5N6I - chains A and G of the 14 polymer chains in the assembly; structure by X-ray diffraction, 3.60 A resolution.

[Chain A]
Protein: Cyclic GMP-AMP synthase
Organism: Mus musculus
Notes: EC 2.7.7.86
UniProt: Q8C6L5 (CGAS_MOUSE); residues 139-507 here = UniProt positions 139-507
Amino-acid sequence (370 residues; numbered 138 to 507; the number before each row is that of its first residue):
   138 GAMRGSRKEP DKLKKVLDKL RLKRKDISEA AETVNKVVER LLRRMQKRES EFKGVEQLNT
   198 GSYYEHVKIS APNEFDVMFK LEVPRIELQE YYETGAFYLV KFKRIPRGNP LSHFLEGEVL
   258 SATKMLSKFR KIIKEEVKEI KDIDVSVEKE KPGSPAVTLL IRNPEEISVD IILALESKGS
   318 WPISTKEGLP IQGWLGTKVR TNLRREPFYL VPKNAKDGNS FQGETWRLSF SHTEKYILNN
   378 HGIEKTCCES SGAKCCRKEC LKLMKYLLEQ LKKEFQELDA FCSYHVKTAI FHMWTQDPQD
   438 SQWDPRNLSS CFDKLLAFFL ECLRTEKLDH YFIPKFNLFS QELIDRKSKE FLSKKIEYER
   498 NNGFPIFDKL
Unresolved in the structure: 138-148, 506-507
Differences from the reference sequence: expression tag (138); conflict Met140 (Pro in Q8C6L5)
Bound ions: Zn2+: His378, Cys384, Cys385, Cys392

[Chain G]
Molecule: 39-nt DNA strand
Sequence (39 nucleotides; numbered 1 to 39; the number before each row is that of its first residue):
     1 AGATCTACTA GTGATCTATG ACTGATCTGT ACATGATCT
Unresolved in the structure: 1, 39

[How chain A and chain G interact]
Residue-residue contacts (13):
  Arg161(A) - DA7(G)  base contact
  Arg161(A) - DC8(G)  hydrogen bond to the base
  Ser165(A) - DT9(G)  phosphate contact
  Ser165(A) - DA10(G)  hydrogen bond to the phosphate
  Ala168(A) - DA10(G)  phosphate contact
  Ala168(A) - DG11(G)  phosphate contact
  Asn172(A) - DG11(G)  hydrogen bond to the phosphate
  Asn196(A) - DT12(G)  hydrogen bond to the phosphate
  Tyr200(A) - DA10(G)  hydrogen bond to the phosphate
  Tyr200(A) - DG11(G)  hydrogen bond to the phosphate
  Tyr201(A) - DT12(G)  phosphate contact
  Lys372(A) - DT12(G)  salt bridge to the phosphate
  Arg443(A) - DT4(G)  salt bridge to the phosphate
Also at the interface, not in a pair above, chain A (12 interface residues in all): Lys151, Lys152, Ile164
Also at the interface, not in a pair above, chain G (9 interface residues in all): DG2, DA3

[Summary]
12 residues of chain A face 9 of chain G across their interface, with 6 hydrogen bonds and 2 salt bridges.
Polar contacts include Arg161(A)-DC8(G), Ser165(A)-DA10(G) and Asn172(A)-DG11(G). His378(A), Cys384(A),
Cys385(A) and Cys392(A) coordinate Zn2+.
Here chain A is Cyclic GMP-AMP synthase (Mus musculus) and chain G is a 39-nt DNA strand. Entry 5N6I (Crystal
structure of mouse cGAS in complex with 39 bp DNA) was determined by X-ray diffraction.
